Entry 6MPA (X-ray diffraction, 1.90 A resolution); this record covers chains A and B.

== Chain A ==
Name: BlMan5B
From: Bifidobacterium longum (strain DJO10A)
UniProtKB: B3DQP5 (B3DQP5_BIFLD); residue numbers follow UniProt; this construct covers 1-429
Amino-acid sequence (449 residues; numbered -19 to 429; the number before each row is that of its first residue; numbers below 1 keep their minus sign (Met-19 is residue -19)):
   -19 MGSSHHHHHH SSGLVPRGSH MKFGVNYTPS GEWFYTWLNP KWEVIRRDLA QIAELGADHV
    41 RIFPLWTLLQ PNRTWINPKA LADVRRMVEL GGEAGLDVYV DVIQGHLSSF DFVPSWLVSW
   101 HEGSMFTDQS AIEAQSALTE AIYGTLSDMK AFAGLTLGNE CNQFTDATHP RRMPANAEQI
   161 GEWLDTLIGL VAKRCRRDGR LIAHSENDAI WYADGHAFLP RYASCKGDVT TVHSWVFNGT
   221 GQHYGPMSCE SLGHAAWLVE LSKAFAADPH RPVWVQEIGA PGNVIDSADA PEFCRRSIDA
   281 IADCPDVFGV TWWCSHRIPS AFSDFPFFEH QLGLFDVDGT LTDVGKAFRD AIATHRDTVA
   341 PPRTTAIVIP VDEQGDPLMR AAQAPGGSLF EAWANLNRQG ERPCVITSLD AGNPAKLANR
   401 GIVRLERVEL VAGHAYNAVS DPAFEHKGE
Unresolved in the structure: -19 to -2, 422-429
Differences from the reference sequence: initiating methionine (-19); expression tag (-18 to 0)

== Chain B ==
Name: BlMan5B
From: Bifidobacterium longum (strain DJO10A)
UniProtKB: B3DQP5 (B3DQP5_BIFLD); residue numbers follow UniProt; this construct covers 1-298, 300-306, 308-366, 368-429
Amino-acid sequence (449 residues; each row starts with the number of its first residue; note: 3 numbers in that range are skipped by the numbering (no residue carries them; nothing is unmodelled there); numbers below 1 keep their minus sign (Met-19 is residue -19)):
   -19 MGSSHHHHHH SSGLVPRGSH MKFGVNYTPS GEWFYTWLNP KWEVIRRDLA QIAELGADHV
    41 RIFPLWTLLQ PNRTWINPKA LADVRRMVEL GGEAGLDVYV DVIQGHLSSF DFVPSWLVSW
   101 HEGSMFTDQS AIEAQSALTE AIYGTLSDMK AFAGLTLGNE CNQFTDATHP RRMPANAEQI
   161 GEWLDTLIGL VAKRCRRDGR LIAHSENDAI WYADGHAFLP RYASCKGDVT TVHSWVFNGT
   221 GQHYGPMSCE SLGHAAWLVE LSKAFAADPH RPVWVQEIGA PGNVIDSADA PEFCRRSIDA
   281 IADCPDVFGV TWWCSHRI
  299J P
   300 SAFSDFP
  307B F
   308 FEHQLGLFDV DGTLTDVGKA FRDAIATHRD TVAPPRTTAI VIPVDEQGDP LMRAAQAPG
  367A G
   368 SLFEAWANLN RQGERPCVIT SLDAGNPAKL ANRGIVRLER VELVAGHAYN AVSDPAFEHK
   428 GE
Unresolved in the structure: -19 to -2
Differences from the reference sequence: initiating methionine (-19); expression tag (-18 to 0)
Ligand contacts:
  - citrate anion (FLC): Ala193, Asp194, Gly195, His196, Pro357, Leu358, Met359, Arg360
  - N-acetylglucosamine (NAG; 2-acetamido-2-deoxy-beta-D-glucopyranose): His86, Ser88, Ser89, Glu140, Asn187, Trp215, Phe217, Ala418, Val419, Ser420, Asp421, Phe424

== How chain A and chain B interact ==
Contacting residue pairs (80; chain A residue first):
  Tyr15(A) - Pro51(B)
  Tyr15(A) - Asn52(B)  hydrogen bond
  Tyr15(A) - Trp55(B)  hydrophobic
  Leu18(A) - Leu48(B)  hydrophobic
  Leu18(A) - Pro51(B)  hydrophobic
  Leu18(A) - Asn57(B)
  Asn19(A) - Lys59(B)
  Leu48(A) - Leu18(B)  hydrophobic
  Leu48(A) - Leu48(B)  hydrophobic
  Pro51(A) - Tyr15(B)
  Pro51(A) - Leu18(B)  hydrophobic
  Asn52(A) - Tyr15(B)  hydrogen bond
  Asn52(A) - Phe302(B)
  Asn52(A) - Ser303(B)  hydrogen bond (side chain-backbone)
  Asn52(A) - Phe305(B)
  Arg53(A) - Ser303(B)
  Arg53(A) - Asp304(B)  salt bridge
  Thr54(A) - Ala301(B)  hydrogen bond (side chain-backbone)
  Thr54(A) - Phe302(B)
  Thr54(A) - Ser303(B)  hydrogen bond
  Trp55(A) - Tyr15(B)  hydrophobic
  Trp55(A) - Phe302(B)  hydrophobic
  Asn57(A) - Leu18(B)
  Lys59(A) - Asn19(B)
  His86(A) - Trp100(B)
  Ser89(A) - Trp100(B)
  Ser89(A) - His101(B)  hydrogen bond
  Phe90(A) - Ser95(B)
  Phe90(A) - Trp96(B)  hydrophobic
  Phe90(A) - His101(B)
  Asp91(A) - Ser95(B)
  Asp91(A) - Ser99(B)  hydrogen bond
  Asp91(A) - Trp100(B)
  Phe92(A) - Ser95(B)
  Ser95(A) - Phe90(B)
  Ser95(A) - Asp91(B)
  Ser95(A) - Phe92(B)
  Trp96(A) - Phe90(B)  hydrophobic
  Trp96(A) - Asp304(B)
  Val98(A) - Arg151(B)
  Ser99(A) - Asp91(B)  hydrogen bond
  Ser99(A) - His149(B)
  Ser99(A) - Pro150(B)
  Ser99(A) - Arg151(B)
  Ser99(A) - Lys427(B)  hydrogen bond (backbone-side chain)
  Trp100(A) - His86(B)
  Trp100(A) - Ser89(B)
  Trp100(A) - Asp91(B)
  Trp100(A) - Gln143(B)  hydrogen bond
  Trp100(A) - Thr148(B)
  Trp100(A) - His149(B)
  Trp100(A) - Pro150(B)
  Trp100(A) - Phe424(B)
  Trp100(A) - Lys427(B)
  His101(A) - Ser89(B)  hydrogen bond
  His101(A) - Phe90(B)
  His101(A) - Asp304(B)
  His101(A) - Phe424(B)
  Glu102(A) - Arg151(B)  salt bridge
  Gln143(A) - Trp100(B)  hydrogen bond
  Thr148(A) - Trp100(B)
  His149(A) - Ser99(B)
  His149(A) - Trp100(B)
  Pro150(A) - Ser99(B)
  Pro150(A) - Trp100(B)
  Arg151(A) - Glu102(B)  salt bridge
  Arg151(A) - Pro150(B)
  Arg151(A) - Arg151(B)
  Arg151(A) - Glu429(B)  salt bridge
  Ala301(A) - Thr54(B)  hydrogen bond (backbone-side chain)
  Phe302(A) - Asn52(B)
  Phe302(A) - Thr54(B)
  Phe302(A) - Trp55(B)  hydrophobic
  Ser303(A) - Asn52(B)  hydrogen bond (backbone-side chain)
  Ser303(A) - Arg53(B)
  Ser303(A) - Thr54(B)  hydrogen bond
  Asp304(A) - Arg53(B)  salt bridge
  Asp304(A) - Trp96(B)
  Asp304(A) - His101(B)
  Phe305(A) - Asn52(B)
Interface residues without a listed pair, chain A (35 interface residues in all): Glu12, Asp421
Interface residues without a listed pair, chain B (38 interface residues in all): Glu12, Val98, Val419

== Overview ==
The interface between chain A and chain B involves 35 residues on one side and 38 on the other; the contacts
include 15 hydrogen bonds and 5 salt bridges. Among the polar pairs are Arg53(A)-Asp304(B),
Glu102(A)-Arg151(B) and Arg151(A)-Glu429(B).
Chain A and chain B are both BlMan5B (Bifidobacterium longum (strain DJO10A)); the structure, Crystal
structure of BlMan5B in complex with GlcNAc (soaking), was determined by X-ray diffraction (same publication
as 6MOY, 6MP2 and 6MP7).
